4RT2 - chains A and P of the 4 polymer chains in the assembly; structure by X-ray diffraction, 1.92 A resolution.

[Chain A]
Protein: DNA polymerase beta
Source organism: Homo sapiens
Notes: EC 2.7.7.7, 4.2.99.-
Reference sequence: P06746 (DPOLB_HUMAN); residues 1-335 here = UniProt positions 1-335
Sequence (335 residues; row label = number of the first residue in the row):
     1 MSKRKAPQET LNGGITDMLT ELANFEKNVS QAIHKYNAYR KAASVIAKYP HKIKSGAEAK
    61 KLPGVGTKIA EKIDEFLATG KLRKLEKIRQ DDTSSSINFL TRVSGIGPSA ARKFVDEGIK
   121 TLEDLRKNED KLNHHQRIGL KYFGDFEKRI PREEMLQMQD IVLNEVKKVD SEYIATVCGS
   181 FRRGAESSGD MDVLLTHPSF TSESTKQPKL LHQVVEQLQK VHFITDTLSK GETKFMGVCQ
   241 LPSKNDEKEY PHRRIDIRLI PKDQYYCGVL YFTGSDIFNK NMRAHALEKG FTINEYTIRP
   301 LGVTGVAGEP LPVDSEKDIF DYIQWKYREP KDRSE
Unresolved in the structure: 1-9
Ion coordination: Na+ site 1: Lys60, Leu62, Val65 (shared with 1 residue of chain D); Na+ site 2: Thr101, Val103, Ile106 (shared with DG9(P) of chain P); Mg2+: Asp190, Asp192 (together with N6T); Na+ site 3: Asp190, Asp192, Asp256 (together with N6T)
Residues lining bound ligands: N6T (2'-deoxy-5'-O-[(S)-hydroxy{[(S)-hydroxy(phosphonoamino)phosphoryl]methyl}phosphoryl]-3,4-dihydrothymidine): Gly179, Ser180, Arg183, Ser188, Gly189, Asp190, Asp192, Asp256, Tyr271, Phe272, Thr273, Gly274, Ser275, Asp276, Asn279
UniProt features mapped onto this chain:
  - region: Arg183 to Asp192 (DNA-binding)
  - active site: Lys72 (Nucleophile)
  - binding site (K(+)): Lys60, Leu62, Val65, Thr101, Val103, Ile106
  - binding site (Na(+)): Lys60, Leu62, Val65, Thr101, Val103, Ile106
  - binding site (dATP): Arg149, Ser180, Arg183, Gly189, Asp190
  - binding site (dCTP): Arg149, Ser180, Arg183, Gly189, Asp190
  - binding site (dGTP): Arg149, Ser180, Arg183, Gly189, Asp190, Asp192
  - binding site (dTTP): Arg149, Ser180, Arg183, Gly189, Asp190
  - binding site (Mg(2+)): Asp190, Asp192, Asp256
  - modified residue: Lys72 (N6-acetyllysine), Arg83 (Omega-N-methylarginine), Arg152 (Omega-N-methylarginine)
  - cross-link (Glycyl lysine isopeptide (Lys-Gly)): Lys41 (interchain with G-Cter in ubiquitin), Lys61 (interchain with G-Cter in ubiquitin), Lys81 (interchain with G-Cter in ubiquitin)
Reported in the primary citation:
  - binding site for N6T: Arg183

[Chain P]
Molecule: 10-nt DNA strand
Sequence (10 nucleotides; numbered 1 to 10; the number before each row is that of its first residue):
     1 GCTGATGCGC
Modified positions: DOC (2',3'-dideoxycytidine-5'-monophosphate) at position 10
Ion coordination: Na+: DG9 (shared with Thr101(A), Val103(A), Ile106(A) of chain A)

[How chain A and chain P interact]
Contacting residue pairs - 14 pairs, chain A then chain P:
  Val103(A) - DG9(P)  phosphate contact
  Ser104(A) - DG9(P)  phosphate contact
  Gly105(A) - DC8(P)  phosphate contact
  Gly105(A) - DG9(P)  hydrogen bond to the phosphate
  Ile106(A) - DG9(P)  phosphate contact
  Gly107(A) - DC8(P)  hydrogen bond to the phosphate
  Pro108(A) - DC8(P)  phosphate contact
  Ser109(A) - DG7(P)  phosphate contact
  Ser109(A) - DC8(P)  hydrogen bond to the phosphate
  Ala110(A) - DC8(P)  hydrogen bond to the phosphate
  His135(A) - DG9(P)  sugar contact
  Arg254(A) - DOC_10(P)  salt bridge to the phosphate
  Asp256(A) - DOC_10(P)  sugar contact
  Tyr271(A) - DOC_10(P)  hydrogen bond to the base
Interface residues without a listed pair, chain A (14 interface residues in all): Met236, Phe272

[Summary]
Chain A and chain P form an interface of 14 and 4 residues respectively, with 5 hydrogen bonds and 1 salt
bridge. Among the polar pairs are Tyr271(A)-DOC_10(P), Gly105(A)-DG9(P) and Gly107(A)-DC8(P). Ligands of chain
A: compound N6T. From the paper: a binding site for N6T at Arg183(A).
Here chain A is DNA polymerase beta (Homo sapiens) and chain P is a 10-nt DNA strand. Entry 4RT2 (Ternary
complex crystal structure of DNA polymerase Beta with (alpha,beta)-CH2-(beta,gamma)-NH-dTTP) was determined by
X-ray diffraction (same publication as 4RT3).
